6KKV - chain A; structure by X-ray diffraction, 2.56 A resolution.

# Chain A
Name: DNA ligase A
Organism: Mycobacterium tuberculosis (strain ATCC 25618 / H37Rv)
Notes: EC 6.5.1.2
UniProtKB: P9WNV1 (DNLJ_MYCTU); residues 8-328 here = UniProt positions 8-328
Amino-acid sequence (327 residues; row label = number of the first residue in the row):
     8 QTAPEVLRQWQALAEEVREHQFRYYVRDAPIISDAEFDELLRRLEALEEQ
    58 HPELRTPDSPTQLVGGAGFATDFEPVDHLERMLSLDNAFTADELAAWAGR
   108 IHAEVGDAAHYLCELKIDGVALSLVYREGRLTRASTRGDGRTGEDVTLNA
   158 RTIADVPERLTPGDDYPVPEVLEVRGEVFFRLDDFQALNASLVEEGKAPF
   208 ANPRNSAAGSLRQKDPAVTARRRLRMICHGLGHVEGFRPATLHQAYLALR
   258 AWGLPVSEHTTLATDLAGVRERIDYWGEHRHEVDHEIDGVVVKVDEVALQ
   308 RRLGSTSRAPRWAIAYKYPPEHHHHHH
Not modelled in the structure: 329-334
Differences from the reference sequence: expression tag (329-334)
Small-molecule neighbours: DKR (N-[(4-methylphenyl)methyl]-1H-pyrrole-2-carboxamide): H27, Y31, Y32, P37, I38, I39, S40, D41, F44
Curated features (UniProtKB/Swiss-Prot):
  - active site: K123 (N6-AMP-lysine intermediate)
  - binding site (NAD(+)): D41 to D45, S91, L92, E121, R144, E184, K300, K324

# Summary
Ligands of chain A: compound DKR. UniProt lists active-site residue K123 and 12 NAD+-binding residues.
Chain A is DNA ligase A (Mycobacterium tuberculosis (strain ATCC 25618 / H37Rv)); the structure, Structural
basis for domain rotation during adenylation of active site K123 and fragment library screening against ...,
was determined by X-ray diffraction, deposited together with 6LW8 and 6KJM.
